PDB entry 1O7Y | X-ray diffraction, 3.00 A resolution | chains A and C of the 4 polymer chains in the assembly

[Chain A (and C)]
Molecule: Small inducible cytokine B10
Notes: chain C of this document is another copy of the same molecule, construct and numbering; everything in this record applies to it too
UniProt: P02778 (SZ10_HUMAN); residues 1-77 here correspond to UniProt positions 22-98 (UniProt number = residue number + 21)
Sequence (77 residues; row label = number of the first residue in the row):
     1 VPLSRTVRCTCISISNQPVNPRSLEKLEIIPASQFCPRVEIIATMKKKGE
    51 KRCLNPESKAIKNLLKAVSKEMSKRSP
Not modelled in the structure: 1-2, 71-77 (chain C: 1-6, 71-77)
Construct notes: conflict Met72 (Arg93 in P02778)
Curated features (UniProtKB/Swiss-Prot):
  - modified residue: Arg5 (Citrulline)
Disulfide bonds: Cys9-Cys36, Cys11-Cys53
Reported in the primary citation:
  - self-association interface (contacts with another copy of this molecule): Leu27, Ile29

[Interface between chain A and chain C]
Contacting residue pairs (15; chain A residue first):
  Arg5(A) with Ile12(C)
  Thr6(A) with Cys11(C); Ile12(C), hydrogen bond (backbone-backbone); Ser13(C), hydrogen bond (backbone-backbone); Cys53(C)
  Val7(A) with Thr10(C); Ile12(C); Lys51(C); Cys53(C), hydrophobic
  Arg8(A) with Arg8(C); Cys9(C); Thr10(C), hydrogen bond (backbone-backbone); Ile12(C)
  Cys9(A) with Arg8(C), hydrogen bond (backbone-side chain)
  Phe35(A) with Glu50(C)
Interface residues without a listed pair, chain A (8 interface residues in all): Cys11, Ile12
Interface residues without a listed pair, chain C (10 interface residues in all): Arg52

[Overview]
8 residues of chain A face 10 of chain C across their interface, with 4 hydrogen bonds. Polar contacts include
Cys9(A)-Arg8(C), Thr6(A)-Ile12(C) and Thr6(A)-Ser13(C). From the paper: a self-association interface involving
Leu27(A) and Ile29(A).
Both chains are Small inducible cytokine B10. Entry 1O7Y (Crystal structure of IP-10 M-form) was determined by
X-ray diffraction, deposited together with 1O7Z and 1O80.
